Entry 1SWA (X-ray diffraction, 1.90 A resolution); this record covers chains A and D of the 4 polymer chains in the assembly.

# Chain A (and D)
Protein: Streptavidin
Source organism: Streptomyces avidinii
Notes: fragment: core, residues 13 - 139; chain D of this document is another copy of the same molecule, construct and numbering; everything in this record applies to it too
UniProtKB: P22629 (SAV_STRAV); residues 13-139 here correspond to UniProt positions 37-163 (UniProt number = residue number + 24)
Sequence (127 residues; each row starts with the number of its first residue):
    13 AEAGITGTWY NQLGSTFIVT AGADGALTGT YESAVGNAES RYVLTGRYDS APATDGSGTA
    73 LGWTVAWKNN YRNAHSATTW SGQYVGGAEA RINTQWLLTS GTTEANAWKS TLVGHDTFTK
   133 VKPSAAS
Not modelled in the structure: 13-15, 136-139 (chain D: 13-15, 46-48, 134-139)
Curated features (UniProtKB/Swiss-Prot):
  - motif: Arg59 to Asp61 (Cell attachment site)
  - binding site (biotin): Tyr43, Tyr54, Trp92, Trp108, Trp120

# Interface between chain A and chain D
Pairs across the interface (13; chain A residue first):
  Val47(A) - Trp120(D)
  Gly48(A) - Trp120(D)
  Trp108(A) - Trp120(D)
  Leu109(A) - Val125(D)  hydrophobic
  Trp120(A) - Trp108(D)
  Lys121(A) - Leu124(D)
  Thr123(A) - Leu124(D)
  Thr123(A) - Val125(D)  hydrogen bond (backbone-backbone)
  Leu124(A) - Lys121(D)
  Leu124(A) - Thr123(D)
  Val125(A) - Leu109(D)  hydrophobic
  Val125(A) - Thr123(D)  hydrogen bond (backbone-backbone)
  Val125(A) - Val125(D)  hydrophobic
Other interface residues (no listed pair), chain A (11 interface residues in all): Leu25, Leu110
Other interface residues (no listed pair), chain D (8 interface residues in all): Leu25

# In short
The interface between chain A and chain D involves 11 residues on one side and 8 on the other; the contacts
include 2 hydrogen bonds. Its one hydrogen bond, Thr123(A)-Val125(D), is backbone to backbone. From UniProt: 5
biotin-binding residues on chain A.
Both chains are Streptavidin (Streptomyces avidinii). Entry 1SWA (Apo-core-streptavidin at ph 4.5) was
determined by X-ray diffraction together with 1SWB, 1SWC, 1SWD and 1SWE from the same study.
